Entry 8ADN (electron microscopy, 2.77 A resolution); this record covers chains H and Z of the 30 polymer chains in the assembly.

Chain H:
Name: Proteasome subunit beta type-2
Organism: Vairimorpha necatrix
Amino-acid sequence (227 residues; row label = number of the first residue in the row):
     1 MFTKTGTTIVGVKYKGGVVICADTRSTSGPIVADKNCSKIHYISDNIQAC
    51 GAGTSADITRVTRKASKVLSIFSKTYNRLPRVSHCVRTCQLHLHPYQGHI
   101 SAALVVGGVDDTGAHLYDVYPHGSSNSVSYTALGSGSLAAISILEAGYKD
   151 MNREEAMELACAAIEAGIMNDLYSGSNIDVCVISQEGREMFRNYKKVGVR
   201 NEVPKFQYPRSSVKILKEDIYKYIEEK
Disordered / not traced: 1-6, 225-227

Chain Z:
Name: Proteasome subunit beta type-6
Organism: Vairimorpha necatrix
Amino-acid sequence (297 residues; row label = number of the first residue in the row):
     1 MFTLQANTKDQIIKDLNIGDLTIRDLNIKDLNIGDSSTVNLFKVDIPLLS
    51 NEIPLDFTFDNLPSNKKEIFESFDSFTDFVEGKTKSQESKFNPYEDNSGS
   101 TVSIRLNNSIIIAADTRHCSEMGIYSRNTSKIFRIGDFLLTITGFYADGY
   151 ELYNRLKYQVQIYESFNKISIHSLANLASKIMYSKRLFPYYSYVTLSGFE
   201 GDNPYVYSFDCLGHFEEVDSVCNGSGSPLIQPLLDSTIEKKNWAGENYEV
   251 TEEYVKDIVRRGFNAASERDVKTGDNVEIWIIKKDGMTKEYERLRQD
Disordered / not traced: 1-89

How chain H and chain Z interact:
Residue-residue contacts (57; chain H residue first):
  R25(H) with V271(Z); D297(Z), salt bridge
  T27(H) with V271(Z)
  P30(H) with R269(Z); D270(Z); V271(Z), hydrogen bond (backbone-backbone)
  I31(H) with L229(Z), hydrophobic; R269(Z)
  V32(H) with E268(Z); R269(Z), hydrogen bond (backbone-backbone); V271(Z), hydrophobic
  A33(H) with R269(Z), hydrogen bond (backbone-side chain)
  K35(H) with R269(Z)
  I168(H) with D297(Z)
  M169(H) with R127(Z), hydrogen bond (backbone-side chain); Q296(Z)
  N170(H) with G123(Z); I124(Z)
  D171(H) with M122(Z); D297(Z)
  L172(H) with R117(Z); S120(Z); M122(Z); G123(Z); I124(Z), hydrophobic; V271(Z)
  S174(H) with D297(Z)
  G175(H) with D297(Z)
  S176(H) with D297(Z), hydrogen bond (backbone-side chain)
  V197(H) with Q296(Z), hydrogen bond (backbone-side chain)
  G198(H) with R295(Z), hydrogen bond (backbone-side chain); D297(Z)
  V199(H) with R293(Z), hydrogen bond (backbone-side chain); R295(Z)
  R200(H) with E268(Z), salt bridge
  N201(H) with N264(Z), hydrogen bond; R293(Z), hydrogen bond
  V203(H) with R261(Z); N264(Z)
  P204(H) with R261(Z), hydrogen bond (backbone-side chain)
  K205(H) with R261(Z), hydrogen bond (backbone-side chain)
  F206(H) with T237(Z); W243(Z), hydrophobic; Y254(Z); I258(Z), hydrophobic; R261(Z)
  Q207(H) with Y248(Z), hydrogen bond (backbone-side chain)
  Y208(H) with S236(Z), hydrogen bond; W243(Z), hydrophobic
  P209(H) with W243(Z); Y248(Z), hydrophobic
  S211(H) with A244(Z); G245(Z)
  S212(H) with N242(Z); W243(Z); A244(Z), hydrogen bond (backbone-backbone); G245(Z)
Interface residues without a listed pair, chain H (33 interface residues in all): D34, Y173, K196, V213
Interface residues without a listed pair, chain Z (30 interface residues in all): C119, E246, K272, L294

In short:
Chain H and chain Z form an interface of 33 and 30 residues respectively; the contacts include 15 hydrogen
bonds and 2 salt bridges. Polar pairs include R25(H)-D297(Z), R200(H)-E268(Z) and A33(H)-R269(Z).
Here chain H is Proteasome subunit beta type-2 and chain Z is Proteasome subunit beta type-6, both from
Vairimorpha necatrix. Entry 8ADN (Vairimorpha necatrix 20S proteasome from spores) was determined by electron
microscopy.
